Entry 3KRD (X-ray diffraction, 2.50 A resolution); this record covers chains B and H of the 42 polymer chains in the assembly.

Chain B:
Protein: Proteasome subunit alpha
Source organism: Mycobacterium tuberculosis
Notes: fragment: 20S proteasome alpha subunit
UniProtKB: A5U4D5 (PSA_MYCTA); residues 1-248 here = UniProt positions 1-248
Chain sequence (248 residues; numbered 1 to 248; the number before each row is that of its first residue):
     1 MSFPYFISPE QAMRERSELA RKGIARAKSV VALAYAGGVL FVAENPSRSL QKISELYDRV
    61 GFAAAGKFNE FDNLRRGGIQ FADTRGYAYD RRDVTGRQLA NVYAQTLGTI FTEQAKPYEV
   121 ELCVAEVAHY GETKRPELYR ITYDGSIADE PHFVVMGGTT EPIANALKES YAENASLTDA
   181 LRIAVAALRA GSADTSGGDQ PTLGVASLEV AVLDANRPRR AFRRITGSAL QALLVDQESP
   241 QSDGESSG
Unresolved in the structure: 1-7, 192-204, 234-248

Chain H:
Protein: Proteasome subunit beta
Source organism: Mycobacterium tuberculosis
Notes: EC 3.4.25.1; fragment: 20S proteasome beta subunit
UniProtKB: A5U4D6 (PSB_MYCTA); residues 301-534 here correspond to UniProt positions 58-291 (UniProt number = residue number - 243)
Chain sequence (240 residues; each row starts with the number of its first residue):
   301 TTIVALKYPG GVVMAGDRRS TQGNMISGRD VRKVYITDDY TATGIAGTAA VAVEFARLYA
   361 VELEHYEKLE GVPLTFAGKI NRLAIMVRGN LAAAMQGLLA LPLLAGYDIH ASDPQSAGRI
   421 VSFDAAGGWN IEEEGYQAVG SGSLFAKSSM KKLYSQVTDG DSGLRVAVEA LYDAADDDSA
   481 TGGPDLVRGI FPTAVIIDAD GAVDVPESRI AELARAIIES RSGADTFGSD GGEKHHHHHH
Unresolved in the structure: 523-540
Differences from the reference sequence: expression tag (535-540)
Residues lining bound ligands: (3R)-3-hydroxydodecanoic acid (HXD): Leu-391, Asp-424, Ala-425, Ala-426
Swiss-Prot annotation at these positions:
  - active site: Thr-301 (Nucleophile)
From the paper describing this entry:
  - catalytic residues: Thr-301, Gly-347
  - binding site for Fellutamide B: Thr-301, Thr-321, Gln-322, Gly-347, Thr-348, Ala-349
  - binding site for (3R)-3-hydroxydodecanoic acid: Gln-322

Chain B / chain H interface:
Residue-residue contacts (21; chain B residue first):
  Arg-85(B) with Tyr-366(H); Glu-370(H), salt bridge
  Tyr-87(B) with Asn-381(H), hydrogen bond (backbone-side chain)
  Ala-88(B) with Asn-381(H), hydrogen bond (backbone-side chain); Arg-382(H), hydrogen bond (backbone-side chain); Ile-385(H)
  Tyr-89(B) with Leu-374(H), hydrophobic; Gly-378(H); Asn-381(H), hydrogen bond (backbone-side chain); Arg-382(H)
  Asp-90(B) with Thr-375(H); Ala-377(H); Gly-378(H)
  Arg-92(B) with Thr-375(H)
  Asp-93(B) with Tyr-366(H), hydrogen bond (backbone-side chain); Leu-374(H); Thr-375(H), hydrogen bond (side chain-backbone); Gly-378(H)
  Arg-97(B) with Glu-370(H), salt bridge
  Gln-98(B) with Tyr-366(H), hydrogen bond; Glu-370(H), hydrogen bond
Other interface residues (no listed pair), chain H (10 interface residues in all): Pro-373

Overview:
The interface between chain B and chain H involves 9 residues on one side and 10 on the other, with 8 hydrogen
bonds and 2 salt bridges. Among the polar pairs are Arg-85(B)/Glu-370(H), Arg-97(B)/Glu-370(H) and
Tyr-87(B)/Asn-381(H). From the paper: catalytic residues Thr-301(H) and Gly-347(H); a binding site for
Fellutamide B at Thr-301(H), Thr-321(H) and Gln-322(H) among others.
Chain B is Proteasome subunit alpha and chain H is Proteasome subunit beta, both from Mycobacterium
tuberculosis; the structure, Crystal Structure of Mycobacterium Tuberculosis Proteasome in complex with
Fellutamide B, was determined by X-ray diffraction.
